6RIQ - chains C and D of the 22 polymer chains in the assembly; structure by electron microscopy, 3.10 A resolution.

# Chain C (and D)
Molecule: Site-determining protein
Source organism: Pseudomonas aeruginosa
Notes: chain D of this document is another copy of the same molecule, construct and numbering; everything in this record applies to it too
UniProt: A0A071KWM5 (A0A071KWM5_PSEAI); residues 1-271 here = UniProt positions 1-271
Amino-acid sequence (271 residues; numbered 1 to 271; the number before each row is that of its first residue):
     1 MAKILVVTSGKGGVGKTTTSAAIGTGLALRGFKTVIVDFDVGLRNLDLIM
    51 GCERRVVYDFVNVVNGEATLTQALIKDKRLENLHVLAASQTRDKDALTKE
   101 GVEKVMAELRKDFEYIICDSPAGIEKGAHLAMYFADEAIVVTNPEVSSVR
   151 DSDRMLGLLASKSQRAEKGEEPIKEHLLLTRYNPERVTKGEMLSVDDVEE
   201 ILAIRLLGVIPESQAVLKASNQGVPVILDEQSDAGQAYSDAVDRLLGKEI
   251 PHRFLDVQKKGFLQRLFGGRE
Disordered / not traced: 1, 256-271
Differences from the reference sequence: conflict Ser194 (Gly in A0A071KWM5)
Metal / ion sites: Mg2+: Thr17 (together with ATP)
Small-molecule neighbours:
  - ATP (adenosine-5'-triphosphate), molecule 1: Lys11, Gly12, Glu145
  - ATP, molecule 2: Gly12, Gly13, Val14, Gly15, Lys16, Thr17, Thr18, Asp40, Asn45, Ala122, Thr180, Arg181, Ile210, Pro211, Glu212, Ser213, Val216, Leu217

# Interface between chain C and chain D
Residue-residue contacts (58):
  Gly10(C) - Leu43(D)
  Gly12(C) - Gly12(D)
  Gly12(C) - Gly13(D)
  Gly13(C) - Gly12(D)
  Val41(C) - Ile124(D)
  Gly42(C) - Ile124(D)
  Gly42(C) - Arg154(D)  hydrogen bond (backbone-side chain)
  Leu43(C) - Gly10(D)
  Leu43(C) - Gly123(D)
  Leu43(C) - Asp151(D)
  Arg44(C) - Asp151(D)
  Asn45(C) - Ser147(D)
  Leu48(C) - Ser147(D)
  Leu48(C) - Arg150(D)
  Glu53(C) - Arg150(D)  salt bridge
  Gln90(C) - Arg154(D)  hydrogen bond (backbone-side chain)
  Thr91(C) - Arg154(D)  hydrogen bond (backbone-side chain)
  Asp93(C) - Ile124(D)
  Lys94(C) - Ile124(D)
  Lys94(C) - Glu125(D)
  Ile124(C) - Val41(D)
  Ile124(C) - Gly42(D)
  Ile124(C) - Leu43(D)
  Ile124(C) - Asp93(D)
  Ile124(C) - Lys94(D)
  Glu125(C) - Lys94(D)
  Glu125(C) - Glu125(D)
  Glu125(C) - Lys126(D)
  Glu125(C) - Gly127(D)  hydrogen bond (side chain-backbone)
  Lys126(C) - Glu125(D)
  Gly127(C) - Glu125(D)  hydrogen bond (backbone-side chain)
  Val146(C) - Asn221(D)
  Ser147(C) - Asn45(D)  hydrogen bond
  Ser147(C) - Leu48(D)
  Arg150(C) - Leu48(D)
  Arg150(C) - Glu53(D)  salt bridge
  Asp151(C) - Leu43(D)
  Asp151(C) - Arg44(D)
  Arg154(C) - Gly42(D)  hydrogen bond (side chain-backbone)
  Arg154(C) - Leu43(D)
  Arg154(C) - Gln90(D)  hydrogen bond (side chain-backbone)
  Arg154(C) - Thr91(D)  hydrogen bond (side chain-backbone)
  Arg154(C) - Asp93(D)
  Arg181(C) - Arg181(D)
  Arg186(C) - Gln214(D)  hydrogen bond (side chain-backbone)
  Arg186(C) - Leu217(D)
  Glu191(C) - Gln214(D)
  Glu191(C) - Leu217(D)
  Glu191(C) - Lys218(D)
  Glu191(C) - Asn221(D)  hydrogen bond (backbone-side chain)
  Met192(C) - Leu217(D)  hydrophobic
  Gln214(C) - Arg186(D)  hydrogen bond (backbone-side chain)
  Gln214(C) - Glu191(D)
  Leu217(C) - Arg186(D)
  Leu217(C) - Glu191(D)
  Leu217(C) - Met192(D)  hydrophobic
  Lys218(C) - Glu191(D)
  Asn221(C) - Glu191(D)  hydrogen bond (side chain-backbone)
Interface residues without a listed pair, chain C (38 interface residues in all): Lys11, Arg92, Ala122, Gly123, Ala128, Glu145, Gly190
Interface residues without a listed pair, chain D (37 interface residues in all): Lys11, Arg92, Ala122, Glu145, Val146, Gly190

# In short
38 residues of chain C face 37 of chain D across their interface, with 13 hydrogen bonds and 2 salt bridges.
Polar pairs include Glu53(C)-Arg150(D), Gly42(C)-Arg154(D) and Gln90(C)-Arg154(D). Chain C binds ATP.
Chain C and chain D are both Site-determining protein (Pseudomonas aeruginosa); the structure, MinCD filament
from Pseudomonas aeruginosa, was determined by electron microscopy.
